1HJG - chain A; structure by X-ray diffraction, 1.50 A resolution.

== Chain A ==
Name: Deacetoxycephalosporin C synthase
Source organism: Streptomyces clavuligerus
Reference sequence: P18548 (CEFE_STRCL); residue numbers follow UniProt; this construct covers 1-311
Amino-acid sequence (311 residues; numbered 1 to 311; the number before each row is that of its first residue):
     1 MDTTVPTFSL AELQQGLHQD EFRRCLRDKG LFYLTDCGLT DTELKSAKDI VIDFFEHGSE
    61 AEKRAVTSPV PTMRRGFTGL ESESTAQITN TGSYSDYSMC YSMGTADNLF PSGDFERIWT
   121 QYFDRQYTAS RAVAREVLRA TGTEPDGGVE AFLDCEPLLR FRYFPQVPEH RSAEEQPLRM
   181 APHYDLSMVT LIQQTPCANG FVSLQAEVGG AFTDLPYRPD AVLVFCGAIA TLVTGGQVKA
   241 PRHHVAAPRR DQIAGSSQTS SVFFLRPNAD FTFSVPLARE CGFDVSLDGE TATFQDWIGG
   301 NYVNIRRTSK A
Disordered / not traced: 81-97, 166-177, 196-200, 248-256, 308-311
Construct notes: engineered mutation Gln258 (Arg in P18548)
Ion coordination: Fe2+: His183, Asp185, His243 (together with 3-methyl-2-oxobutanoic acid)
Small-molecule neighbours: 3-methyl-2-oxobutanoic acid (KIV): Arg162, Met180, His183, Asp185, Ile192, Leu204, His243, Val245, Val262, Phe264, Ile305

== Summary ==
Bound to chain A: 3-methyl-2-oxobutanoic acid. His183, Asp185 and His243 coordinate Fe2+.
Chain A is Deacetoxycephalosporin C synthase (Streptomyces clavuligerus); the structure, Alteration of the
co-substrate selectivity of deacetoxycephalosporin C synthase: The role of arginine-258, was determined by
X-ray diffraction together with 1HJF from the same study.
